Entry 4M5C (X-ray diffraction, 2.50 A resolution); this record covers chain A.

Chain A:
Name: Cobalamin biosynthesis protein CbiM
Organism: Thermoanaerobacter tengcongensis
UniProt: Q8R9C0 (Q8R9C0_THETN); residue numbers follow UniProt; this construct covers 1-209
Amino-acid sequence (217 residues; row label = number of the first residue in the row):
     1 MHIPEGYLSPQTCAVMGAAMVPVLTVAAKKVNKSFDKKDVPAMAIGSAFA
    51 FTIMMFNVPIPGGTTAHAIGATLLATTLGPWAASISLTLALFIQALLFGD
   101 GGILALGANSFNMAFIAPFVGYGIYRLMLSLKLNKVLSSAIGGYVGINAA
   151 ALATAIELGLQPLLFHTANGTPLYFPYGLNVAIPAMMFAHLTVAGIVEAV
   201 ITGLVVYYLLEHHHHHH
Not modelled in the structure: 215-217
Construct notes: expression tag (210-217)
Metal / ion sites: Co2+: Met-1, His-2, His-67
Small-molecule neighbours:
  - hexane-1,6-diol (HEZ), molecule 1: Gly-6, Tyr-7, Tyr-174, Phe-175, Pro-176, Tyr-177
  - hexane-1,6-diol (HEZ), molecule 2: Gln-11, Thr-12, Val-15, Met-16, Glu-157, Leu-160, Phe-165
  - hexane-1,6-diol (HEZ), molecule 3: Ala-95, Leu-96, Leu-97, Phe-98, Gly-99, Ile-103
  - hexane-1,6-diol (HEZ), molecule 4: Val-136, Ala-140, Ala-199, Val-200, Gly-203, Leu-204, Tyr-207
  - hexane-1,6-diol (HEZ), molecule 5: Ile-183, Pro-184, Met-187, Phe-188, Leu-191
From the paper describing this entry:
  - Co2+ coordination: Met-1, His-2, His-67

In short:
Bound to chain A: 5 copies of hexane-1,6-diol. Met-1, His-2 and His-67 form the Co2+ site. From the paper:
Co2+ coordination by Met-1, His-2 and His-67.
Chain A is Cobalamin biosynthesis protein CbiM (Thermoanaerobacter tengcongensis); the structure, Crystal
Structure of an Truncated Transition metal Transporter, was determined by X-ray diffraction, deposited
together with 4M58 and 4M5B.
